PDB entry 4CYW | X-ray diffraction, 2.60 A resolution | chains C and D of the 6 polymer chains in the assembly

[Chain C]
Molecule: Hemagglutinin
Source organism: Influenza A virus (A/MALLARD/SWEDEN/51/2002 (H10N2))
Notes: fragment: ha1, residues 17-340
Reference sequence: E0YNJ7 (E0YNJ7_9INFA); the construct lacks a stretch of the UniProt sequence and is renumbered around it, so the offset changes along the chain: 10-127 = UniProt 17-134; 128-158 = UniProt 136-166; 159-261 = UniProt 169-271; 263-276 = UniProt 272-285; 1 more segments
Amino-acid sequence (324 residues; each row starts with the number of its first residue; note: 1 number in that range is skipped by the numbering (no residue carries it; nothing is unmodelled there); a row labelled like 158A-158B holds insertion residues (158A, then the next letters in order)):
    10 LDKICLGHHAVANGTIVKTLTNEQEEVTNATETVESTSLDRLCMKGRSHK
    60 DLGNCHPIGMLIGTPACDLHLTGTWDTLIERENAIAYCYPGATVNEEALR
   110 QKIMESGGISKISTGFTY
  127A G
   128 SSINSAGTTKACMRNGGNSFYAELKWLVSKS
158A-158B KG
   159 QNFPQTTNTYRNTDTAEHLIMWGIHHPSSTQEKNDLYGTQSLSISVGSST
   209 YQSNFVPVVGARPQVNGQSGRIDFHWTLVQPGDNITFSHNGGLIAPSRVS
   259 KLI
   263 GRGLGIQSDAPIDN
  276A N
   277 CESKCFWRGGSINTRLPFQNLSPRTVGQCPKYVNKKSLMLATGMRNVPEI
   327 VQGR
Disordered / not traced: 326-330
Cystine bridges: Cys-52/Cys-277, Cys-64/Cys-76, Cys-97/Cys-139, Cys-281/Cys-305
Glycans and other covalent adducts: N-acetylglucosamine (NAG) linked to Asn-38, Asn-242

[Chain D]
Molecule: Hemagglutinin
Source organism: Influenza A virus (A/MALLARD/SWEDEN/51/2002 (H10N2))
Notes: fragment: ha2, residues 341-513
Reference sequence: E0YNJ7 (E0YNJ7_9INFA); residues 1-173 here correspond to UniProt positions 341-513 (UniProt number = residue number + 340)
Amino-acid sequence (173 residues; numbered 1 to 173; the number before each row is that of its first residue):
     1 GLFGAIAGFIENGWEGMVDGWYGFRHQNAQGTGQAADYKSTQAAIDQITG
    51 KLNRLIEKTNTEFESIESEFSEIEHQIGNVINWTKDSITDIWTYQAELLV
   101 AMENQHTIDMADSEMLNLYERVRKQLRQNAEEDGKGCFEIYHACDDSCME
   151 SIRNNTYDHSQYREEALLNRLNI
Cystine bridges: Cys-144/Cys-148
Glycans and other covalent adducts: N-acetylglucosamine (NAG) linked to Asn-82

[How chain C and chain D interact]
Disulfides between the chains: Cys-14(C)/Cys-137(D)
Contacting residue pairs - 131 pairs, chain C then chain D:
  Leu-10(C) / Glu-139(D)
  Leu-10(C) / Ile-140(D)
  Leu-10(C) / Tyr-141(D)
  Asp-11(C) / Gln-27(D)
  Asp-11(C) / Asn-28(D)
  Asp-11(C) / Ala-29(D)
  Asp-11(C) / Glu-139(D)
  Asp-11(C) / Ile-140(D)  hydrogen bond (backbone-backbone)
  Asp-11(C) / His-142(D)
  Asp-11(C) / Ala-143(D)
  Asp-11(C) / Cys-144(D)  hydrogen bond (side chain-backbone)
  Lys-12(C) / His-26(D)
  Lys-12(C) / Gln-27(D)  hydrogen bond (backbone-backbone)
  Lys-12(C) / Cys-137(D)
  Lys-12(C) / Phe-138(D)
  Lys-12(C) / Glu-139(D)
  Lys-12(C) / Met-149(D)
  Ile-13(C) / Phe-24(D)  hydrophobic
  Ile-13(C) / Arg-25(D)
  Ile-13(C) / Cys-137(D)
  Ile-13(C) / Phe-138(D)  hydrogen bond (backbone-backbone)
  Ile-13(C) / Ile-140(D)  hydrophobic
  Cys-14(C) / Trp-14(D)
  Cys-14(C) / Phe-24(D)
  Cys-14(C) / Arg-25(D)  hydrogen bond (backbone-backbone)
  Cys-14(C) / Cys-137(D)  disulfide
  Leu-15(C) / Ile-10(D)
  Leu-15(C) / Trp-14(D)
  Leu-15(C) / Gly-23(D)
  Leu-15(C) / Leu-118(D)  hydrophobic
  Leu-15(C) / Tyr-119(D)
  Leu-15(C) / Gly-136(D)  hydrogen bond (backbone-backbone)
  Leu-15(C) / Phe-138(D)  hydrophobic
  Gly-16(C) / Trp-14(D)
  Gly-16(C) / Tyr-22(D)
  Gly-16(C) / Gly-23(D)  hydrogen bond (backbone-backbone)
  Gly-16(C) / Met-115(D)
  His-17(C) / Ile-6(D)
  His-17(C) / Ile-10(D)
  His-17(C) / Gly-13(D)
  His-17(C) / Trp-14(D)  hydrogen bond (backbone-backbone)
  His-17(C) / Trp-21(D)
  His-17(C) / Tyr-22(D)
  His-17(C) / Met-115(D)
  His-18(C) / Trp-14(D)
  His-18(C) / Met-17(D)
  His-18(C) / Gly-20(D)
  His-18(C) / Trp-21(D)  hydrogen bond (backbone-backbone)
  Ala-19(C) / Gly-13(D)
  Ala-19(C) / Trp-14(D)  hydrogen bond (backbone-backbone)
  Ala-19(C) / Glu-15(D)
  Val-20(C) / Glu-15(D)
  Ala-21(C) / Glu-15(D)
  Val-26(C) / Asn-104(D)
  Lys-27(C) / Ala-101(D)
  Lys-27(C) / Asn-104(D)  hydrogen bond (backbone-side chain)
  Thr-28(C) / Ala-101(D)
  Thr-28(C) / Gln-105(D)  hydrogen bond
  Leu-29(C) / Ala-101(D)  hydrogen bond (backbone-backbone)
  Leu-29(C) / Gln-105(D)  hydrogen bond (backbone-side chain)
  Thr-30(C) / Gln-105(D)  hydrogen bond
  Glu-34(C) / Ile-108(D)
  Val-36(C) / Ile-108(D)  hydrophobic
  Thr-40(C) / Leu-52(D)
  Thr-42(C) / Leu-55(D)
  Thr-42(C) / Val-100(D)
  Glu-89(C) / Phe-70(D)
  Arg-90(C) / Phe-70(D)
  Glu-91(C) / Phe-70(D)
  Glu-106(C) / Ser-68(D)
  Glu-106(C) / Ser-71(D)  hydrogen bond
  Arg-109(C) / Ser-68(D)
  Glu-114(C) / Glu-64(D)
  Arg-264(C) / Glu-64(D)  salt bridge
  Leu-266(C) / Glu-62(D)
  Gln-269(C) / Glu-67(D)
  Gln-269(C) / Ser-68(D)  hydrogen bond
  Gln-269(C) / Glu-69(D)  hydrogen bond (side chain-backbone)
  Gln-269(C) / Phe-70(D)
  Ser-270(C) / Phe-70(D)
  Arg-284(C) / Glu-69(D)  salt bridge
  Arg-284(C) / Phe-70(D)
  Arg-291(C) / Ile-56(D)
  Pro-293(C) / Leu-55(D)  hydrophobic
  Phe-294(C) / Ala-96(D)  hydrophobic
  Arg-300(C) / Glu-67(D)  salt bridge
  Arg-300(C) / Ser-68(D)
  Arg-300(C) / Glu-69(D)  salt bridge
  Val-302(C) / Phe-63(D)
  Val-302(C) / Glu-64(D)
  Val-302(C) / Ser-65(D)
  Gly-303(C) / Thr-61(D)
  Gly-303(C) / Phe-63(D)  hydrogen bond (backbone-backbone)
  Gln-304(C) / Thr-61(D)
  Gln-304(C) / Glu-62(D)  hydrogen bond
  Lys-307(C) / Phe-63(D)
  Lys-307(C) / Trp-92(D)
  Tyr-308(C) / Thr-89(D)
  Tyr-308(C) / Trp-92(D)
  Val-309(C) / Trp-92(D)
  Val-309(C) / Thr-93(D)
  Asn-310(C) / Thr-93(D)  hydrogen bond (backbone-side chain)
  Lys-311(C) / Thr-93(D)
  Lys-311(C) / Glu-97(D)
  Leu-314(C) / Ala-96(D)  hydrophobic
  Leu-314(C) / Glu-97(D)
  Met-315(C) / Val-100(D)
  Met-315(C) / Asn-104(D)  hydrogen bond (backbone-side chain)
  Leu-316(C) / Leu-52(D)  hydrophobic
  Leu-316(C) / Glu-103(D)
  Leu-316(C) / Asn-104(D)
  Ala-317(C) / Asn-104(D)  hydrogen bond (backbone-side chain)
  Ala-317(C) / Thr-107(D)
  Thr-318(C) / Trp-21(D)
  Gly-319(C) / Trp-21(D)
  Met-320(C) / Ile-6(D)  hydrophobic
  Met-320(C) / Trp-21(D)
  Met-320(C) / Tyr-22(D)  hydrophobic
  Met-320(C) / Ala-111(D)  hydrophobic
  Arg-321(C) / Gly-1(D)
  Arg-321(C) / Ala-7(D)
  Arg-321(C) / Ile-108(D)
  Val-323(C) / Ala-7(D)  hydrophobic
  Val-323(C) / Glu-11(D)
  Val-323(C) / Asn-12(D)
  Val-323(C) / Gly-13(D)  hydrogen bond (backbone-backbone)
  Pro-324(C) / Asn-12(D)
  Glu-325(C) / Asn-12(D)
  Glu-325(C) / Gly-13(D)
  Glu-325(C) / Trp-14(D)
  Glu-325(C) / Glu-15(D)  hydrogen bond (side chain-backbone)
Also at the interface, not in a pair above, chain C (58 interface residues in all): Asp-271, Pro-299, Thr-301
Also at the interface, not in a pair above, chain D (67 interface residues in all): Gly-16, Ile-48, Thr-59, Asn-60, Lys-85, Met-102, Val-122, Ile-152

[Summary]
58 residues of chain C face 67 of chain D across their interface, with 1 disulfide bond, 25 hydrogen bonds and
4 salt bridges. Polar contacts include Arg-264(C)/Glu-64(D), Arg-284(C)/Glu-69(D) and Arg-300(C)/Glu-67(D).
N-acetylglucosamine is covalently linked to Asn-38(C) and Asn-242(C). N-acetylglucosamine is covalently linked
to Asn-82(D).
Here chain C is Hemagglutinin and chain D is Hemagglutinin, both from Influenza A virus
(A/MALLARD/SWEDEN/51/2002 (H10N2)). Entry 4CYW (Structure of the A_mallard_Sweden_51_2002 H10 Avian
Haemmaglutinin in complex with human receptor analog 6-SLN) was determined by X-ray diffraction (same
publication as 4CYV, 4CYZ, 4CZ0 and 4D00).
